PDB entry 8QJ0 | X-ray diffraction, 2.30 A resolution | chains S and T of the 8 polymer chains in the assembly

== Chain S (and T) ==
Molecule: Ribulose bisphosphate carboxylase small subunit, chloroplastic 2
Organism: Spinacia oleracea
Notes: chain T of this document is another copy of the same molecule, construct and numbering; everything in this record applies to it too
UniProtKB: Q43832 (RBS2_SPIOL); residues 1-123 here correspond to UniProt positions 58-180 (UniProt number = residue number + 57)
Sequence (123 residues; numbered 1 to 123; the number before each row is that of its first residue):
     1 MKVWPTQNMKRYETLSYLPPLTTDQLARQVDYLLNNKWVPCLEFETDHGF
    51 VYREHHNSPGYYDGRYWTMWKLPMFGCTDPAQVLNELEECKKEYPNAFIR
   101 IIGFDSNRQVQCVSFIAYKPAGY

== Chain S / chain T interface ==
Contacting residue pairs (11; chain S residue first):
  F44(S) - V3(T)  hydrophobic
  F44(S) - T6(T)
  T46(S) - T6(T)
  T46(S) - Q7(T)
  T68(S) - T6(T)
  W70(S) - V3(T)  hydrophobic
  K71(S) - M1(T)
  K71(S) - V3(T)
  Y94(S) - P5(T)
  Y94(S) - T6(T)
  N96(S) - Q7(T)  hydrogen bond
Other interface residues (no listed pair), chain S (11 interface residues in all): D47, H55, M69, E93
Other interface residues (no listed pair), chain T (7 interface residues in all): W4, N57

== Overview ==
The interface between chain S and chain T involves 11 residues on one side and 7 on the other; the contacts
include 1 hydrogen bond. Its one hydrogen-bonded contact is N96(S)-Q7(T).
Both chains are Ribulose bisphosphate carboxylase small subunit, chloroplastic 2 (Spinacia oleracea). Entry
8QJ0 (Room-temperature Serial Synchrotron Crystallography structure of Spinacia oleracea RuBisCO) was
determined by X-ray diffraction.
